PDB entry 8DK2 | electron microscopy, 4.10 A resolution (low resolution: residue-level contacts below are approximate; hydrogen-bond / salt-bridge calls are withheld) | chains A and B of the 10 polymer chains in the assembly

== Chain A (and B) ==
Protein: JetA
Organism: Pseudomonas aeruginosa PA14
Notes: chain B of this document is another copy of the same molecule, construct and numbering; everything in this record applies to it too
UniProtKB: A0A0H2ZJP9 (A0A0H2ZJP9_PSEAB); residues -5 to 499 here correspond to UniProt positions 34-538 (UniProt number = residue number + 39)
Sequence (517 residues; row label = number of the first residue in the row; numbers below 1 keep their minus sign (Met-17 is residue -17)):
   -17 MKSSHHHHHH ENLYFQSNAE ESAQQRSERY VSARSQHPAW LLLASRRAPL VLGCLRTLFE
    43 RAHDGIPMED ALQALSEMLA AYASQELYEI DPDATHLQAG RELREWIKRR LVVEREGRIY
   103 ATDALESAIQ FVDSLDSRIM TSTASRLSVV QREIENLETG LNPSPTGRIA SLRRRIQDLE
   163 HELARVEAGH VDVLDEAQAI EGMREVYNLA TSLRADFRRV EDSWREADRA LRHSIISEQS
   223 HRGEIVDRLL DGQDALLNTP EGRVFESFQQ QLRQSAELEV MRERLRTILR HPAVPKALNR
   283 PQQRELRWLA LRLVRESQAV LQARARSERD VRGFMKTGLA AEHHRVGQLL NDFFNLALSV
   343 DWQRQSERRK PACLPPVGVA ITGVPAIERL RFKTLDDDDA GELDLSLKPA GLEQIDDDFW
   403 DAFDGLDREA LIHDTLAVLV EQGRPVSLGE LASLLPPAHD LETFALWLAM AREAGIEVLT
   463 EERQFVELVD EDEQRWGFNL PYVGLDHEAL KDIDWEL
Not modelled in the structure: -17 to 4, 43-50, 68-75, 221-222, 370-403, 498-499 (chain B: -17 to 4, 43-50, 68-75, 221-222, 364-499)
Construct notes: initiating methionine (-17); expression tag (-16 to -6); conflict Tyr-4 (Trp35 in A0A0H2ZJP9), Phe-3 (Lys36 in A0A0H2ZJP9), Gln-2 (Val37 in A0A0H2ZJP9), Ser-1 (Ala38 in A0A0H2ZJP9), Asn0 (Ala39 in A0A0H2ZJP9), Ala1 (Met40 in A0A0H2ZJP9)

== Interface between chain A and chain B ==
Residue-residue contacts (123):
  Gln6(A) with Tyr64(B)
  Arg8(A) with Arg38(B); Thr39(B)
  Arg11(A) with Asp118(B)
  Tyr12(A) with Arg38(B); Val114(B)
  Arg16(A) with Pro31(B)
  His19(A) with Leu117(B)
  Leu25(A) with Phe113(B)
  Pro31(A) with Val13(B); Arg16(B)
  Arg38(A) with Arg8(B); Tyr12(B)
  Thr39(A) with Arg8(B)
  Tyr64(A) with Gln6(B); Ser9(B)
  Asp105(A) with Arg120(B)
  Phe113(A) with Leu25(B); Phe113(B)
  Val114(A) with Tyr12(B)
  Asp115(A) with Tyr12(B)
  Leu117(A) with His19(B)
  Asp118(A) with Arg11(B)
  Arg120(A) with Asp105(B); Asp198(B); Arg201(B)
  Met122(A) with Asp198(B)
  Thr123(A) with Ser194(B); Ala197(B); Asp198(B)
  Ser124(A) with Ser194(B); Leu195(B); Ala197(B); Asp198(B)
  Thr125(A) with Phe250(B)
  Ala126(A) with Phe250(B); Gln253(B)
  Arg128(A) with Ser194(B)
  Ser130(A) with Gln253(B)
  Val131(A) with Glu135(B)
  Gln133(A) with Glu259(B)
  Arg134(A) with Arg134(B); Glu135(B)
  Glu135(A) with Glu187(B); Val188(B); Leu191(B)
  Ile136(A) with Met263(B)
  Glu137(A) with Arg266(B)
  Leu139(A) with Val188(B); Ile270(B)
  Glu140(A) with Thr269(B); Ile270(B)
  Gly142(A) with Asp174(B); Val175(B); Leu176(B)
  Leu143(A) with Val175(B); Leu176(B); Ala181(B); Met185(B)
  Pro145(A) with Val173(B); Val175(B)
  Pro147(A) with Val173(B)
  Arg150(A) with Val173(B); Asp174(B)
  Ile151(A) with Leu165(B); Val168(B); Glu169(B)
  Leu154(A) with Leu161(B); Glu164(B); Leu165(B); Val168(B)
  Arg155(A) with Leu165(B); Glu169(B)
  Arg157(A) with Leu161(B)
  Ile158(A) with Leu161(B); Glu162(B); Leu165(B)
  Leu161(A) with Arg157(B); Ile158(B); Leu161(B)
  Glu162(A) with Ile158(B)
  Glu164(A) with Leu154(B)
  Leu165(A) with Leu154(B); Ile158(B)
  Val168(A) with Ile151(B); Leu154(B)
  Glu169(A) with Arg155(B)
  Val173(A) with Pro145(B); Pro147(B); Arg150(B)
  Asp174(A) with Gly142(B); Arg150(B)
  Val175(A) with Pro145(B)
  Leu176(A) with Gly142(B)
  Ala181(A) with Leu143(B)
  Glu183(A) with Val246(B)
  Gly184(A) with Leu139(B)
  Glu187(A) with Glu135(B)
  Val188(A) with Glu135(B); Leu139(B)
  Leu191(A) with Arg128(B); Val132(B)
  Ser194(A) with Thr123(B); Arg128(B)
  Leu195(A) with Ser124(B); Arg128(B)
  Ala197(A) with Arg120(B); Thr123(B)
  Asp198(A) with Met122(B); Thr123(B); Ser124(B)
  Arg201(A) with Arg120(B)
  Glu243(A) with Met122(B)
  Phe250(A) with Ser124(B); Thr125(B); Ala126(B)
  Gln253(A) with Ala126(B)
  Glu259(A) with Gln133(B)
  Met263(A) with Gln133(B); Ile136(B)
  Arg266(A) with Glu137(B)
  Leu267(A) with Ile136(B)
  Ile270(A) with Glu140(B)
Other interface residues (no listed pair), chain A (89 interface residues in all): Val13, Trp22, Gly35, Met60, Ser109, Leu129, Val132, Asn144, Ser146, Met185, Ala192, Arg196, Phe199, Val246, Leu254, Leu260, Thr269
Other interface residues (no listed pair), chain B (83 interface residues in all): Trp22, Ala30, Gly35, Ser109, Leu129, Val131, Asn144, Ser146, Arg156, Gly184, Arg196, Glu243

== In short ==
89 residues of chain A and 83 residues of chain B are in contact.
Both chains are JetA (Pseudomonas aeruginosa PA14). Entry 8DK2 (CryoEM structure of Pseudomonas aeruginosa
PA14 JetABC in an unclamped state trapped in ATP dependent dimeric ...) was determined by electron microscopy
together with 7TIL, 8DK1 and 8DK3 from the same study.
